Entry 9E1N (electron microscopy, 3.40 A resolution); this record covers chains D and J of the 11 polymer chains in the assembly.

[Chain D]
Name: Histone H2B 1.1
Organism: Xenopus laevis
UniProt: P02281 (H2B11_XENLA); residues -3 to 122 here correspond to UniProt positions 1-126 (UniProt number = residue number + 4)
Chain sequence (126 residues; numbered -3 to 122; the number before each row is that of its first residue; numbers below 1 keep their minus sign (Met-3 is residue -3)):
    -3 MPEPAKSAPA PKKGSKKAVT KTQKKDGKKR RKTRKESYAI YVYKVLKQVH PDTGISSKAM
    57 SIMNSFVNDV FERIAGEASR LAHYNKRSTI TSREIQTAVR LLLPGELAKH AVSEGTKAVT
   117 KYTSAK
Disordered / not traced: -3 to 26
Construct notes: engineered mutation Thr29 (Ser33 in P02281)
Curated features (UniProtKB/Swiss-Prot):
  - modified residue: Lys2 (N6-acetyllysine), Lys9 (N6-acetyllysine), Ser11 (Phosphoserine), Lys12 (N6-acetyllysine), Lys17 (N6-acetyllysine)
  - glycosylation: Ser109 (O-linked (GlcNAc) serine)
  - cross-link: Lys117 (Glycyl lysine isopeptide (Lys-Gly) (interchain with G-Cter in ubiquitin))

[Chain J]
Molecule: 152-nt DNA strand
Organism: Homo sapiens
Sequence (152 nucleotides; each row starts with the number of its first residue; numbers below 1 keep their minus sign (DC-75 is residue -75)):
   -75 CCCTGGAGAA TCCCGGTGCC GAGGCCGCTC AATTGGTCGT AGACAGCTCT AGCACCGCTT
   -15 AAACGCACGT ACGCGCTGTC CCCCGCGTTT TAACCGCCAA GGGGATTACT CCCTAGTCTC
    45 CAGGCACGTG TCAGATATAT ACATCCTGTG CA
Disordered / not traced: -75

[How chain D and chain J interact]
Pairs across the interface (14; chain D residue first):
  Thr29(D) with DT30(J), hydrogen bond to the phosphate
  Arg30(D) with DA-45(J), salt bridge to the phosphate
  Tyr39(D) with DG-53(J), hydrogen bond to the phosphate; DG-52(J), phosphate contact
  Gly50(D) with DG-53(J), phosphate contact
  Ile51(D) with DA-54(J), sugar contact; DG-53(J), phosphate contact
  Ser52(D) with DA-54(J), phosphate contact
  Ser53(D) with DA-54(J), hydrogen bond to the phosphate
  Arg83(D) with DG-34(J), sugar contact; DA-33(J), salt bridge to the phosphate
  Ser84(D) with DA-35(J), hydrogen bond to the phosphate; DG-34(J), hydrogen bond to the phosphate
  Thr85(D) with DG-34(J), hydrogen bond to the phosphate
Other interface residues (no listed pair), chain J (9 interface residues in all): DC-46

[In short]
The interface between chain D and chain J involves 10 residues on one side and 9 on the other; the contacts
include 6 hydrogen bonds and 2 salt bridges. Among the polar pairs are Thr29(D)-DT30(J), Tyr39(D)-DG-53(J) and
Ser53(D)-DA-54(J).
Chain D is Histone H2B 1.1 (Xenopus laevis) and chain J is a 152-nt DNA strand (Homo sapiens); the structure,
Snf2h bound nucleosome complex-ClassA3, was determined by electron microscopy together with 9E1L, 9E1M, 9E1O,
9E1P, 9E1Q, 9E1R and 4 further entries from the same study.
